PDB entry 6B47 | electron microscopy, 3.20 A resolution | chains H and M of the 11 polymer chains in the assembly

Chain H:
Name: CRISPR-associated protein Csy3
From: Pseudomonas aeruginosa (strain UCBPP-PA14)
UniProtKB: Q02MM1 (CSY3_PSEAB); residue numbers follow UniProt; this construct covers 1-342
Chain sequence (344 residues; row label = number of the first residue in the row; numbers below 1 keep their minus sign (Met-1 is residue -1)):
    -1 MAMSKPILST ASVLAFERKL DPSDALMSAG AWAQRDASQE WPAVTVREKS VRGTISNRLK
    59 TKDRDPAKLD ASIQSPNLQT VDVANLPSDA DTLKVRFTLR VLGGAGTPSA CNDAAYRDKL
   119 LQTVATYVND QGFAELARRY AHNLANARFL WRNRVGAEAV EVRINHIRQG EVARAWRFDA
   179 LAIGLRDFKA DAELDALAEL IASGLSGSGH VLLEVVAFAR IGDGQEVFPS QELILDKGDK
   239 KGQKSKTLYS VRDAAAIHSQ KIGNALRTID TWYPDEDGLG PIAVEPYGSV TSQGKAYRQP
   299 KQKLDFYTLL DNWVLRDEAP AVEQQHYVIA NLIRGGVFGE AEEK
Disordered / not traced: -1 to 5, 339-342
Construct notes: initiating methionine (-1); expression tag (0)

Chain M:
Molecule: Pseudomonas aeruginosa strain SMC4485 CRISPR repeat sequence
From: Pseudomonas aeruginosa
Sequence (60 nucleotides; row label = number of the first residue in the row):
     1 CUAAGAAAUU CACGGCGGGC UUGAUGUCCG CGUCUACCUG GUUCACUGCC GUGUAGGCAG

Chain H / chain M interface:
Pairs across the interface - 46 pairs, chain H then chain M:
  Ala13(H) - G5(M)  base contact
  Phe14(H) - G5(M)  hydrogen bond to the sugar
  Phe14(H) - A6(M)  sugar contact
  Glu15(H) - G5(M)  phosphate contact
  Arg16(H) - A6(M)  salt bridge to the phosphate
  Arg16(H) - A7(M)  salt bridge to the phosphate
  Ser48(H) - G15(M)  phosphate contact
  Val49(H) - C13(M)  sugar contact
  Arg50(H) - C13(M)  hydrogen bond to the sugar
  Arg50(H) - G14(M)  hydrogen bond to the sugar
  Arg50(H) - G15(M)  hydrogen bond to the phosphate
  Arg50(H) - C16(M)  salt bridge to the phosphate
  Gly51(H) - C13(M)  base contact
  Pro74(H) - G15(M)  base contact
  Leu76(H) - G15(M)  base contact
  Gln77(H) - C13(M)  hydrogen bond to the base
  Val79(H) - C13(M)  base contact
  Ser107(H) - G5(M)  hydrogen bond to the sugar
  Ala108(H) - A4(M)  base contact
  Trp149(H) - A8(M)  base contact
  Arg150(H) - C11(M)  salt bridge to the phosphate
  Arg150(H) - A12(M)  salt bridge to the phosphate
  Gln229(H) - U9(M)  phosphate contact
  Gln229(H) - U10(M)  hydrogen bond to the phosphate
  Gln229(H) - C11(M)  phosphate contact
  Glu230(H) - U9(M)  base contact
  Leu231(H) - U9(M)  sugar contact
  Ile232(H) - U9(M)  base contact
  His256(H) - U9(M)  salt bridge to the phosphate
  Gln258(H) - A7(M)  sugar contact
  Gln258(H) - A8(M)  sugar contact
  Gln258(H) - U9(M)  hydrogen bond to the phosphate
  Lys259(H) - A8(M)  sugar contact
  Lys259(H) - U10(M)  salt bridge to the phosphate
  Asn262(H) - A8(M)  hydrogen bond to the base
  Arg265(H) - A7(M)  sugar contact
  Arg265(H) - A8(M)  salt bridge to the phosphate
  Val288(H) - A8(M)  base contact
  Thr289(H) - A8(M)  hydrogen bond to the base
  Ser290(H) - A8(M)  base contact
  Arg332(H) - A6(M)  hydrogen bond to the sugar
  Arg332(H) - A7(M)  sugar contact
  Gly334(H) - G5(M)  sugar contact
  Gly334(H) - A6(M)  hydrogen bond to the sugar
  Val335(H) - G5(M)  base contact
  Val335(H) - A6(M)  base contact
Interface residues without a listed pair, chain H (37 interface residues in all): Val11, Thr52, Ser228, Lys244, Glu283, Gly333

In short:
The interface between chain H and chain M involves 37 residues on one side and 13 on the other, with 12
hydrogen bonds and 8 salt bridges. Among the polar pairs are Gln77(H)-C13(M), Asn262(H)-A8(M) and
Thr289(H)-A8(M).
Chain H is CRISPR-associated protein Csy3 (Pseudomonas aeruginosa (strain UCBPP-PA14)) and chain M is
Pseudomonas aeruginosa strain SMC4485 CRISPR repeat sequence (Pseudomonas aeruginosa); the structure, Cryo-EM
structure of Type I-F CRISPR crRNA-guided Csy surveillance complex with bound anti-CRISPR protein AcrF2, was
determined by electron microscopy (same publication as 6B44, 6B45, 6B46 and 6B48).
